PDB entry 2FFD | X-ray diffraction, 2.89 A resolution | chains A and C of the 5 polymer chains in the assembly

[Chain A]
Molecule: Fibrinogen alpha/alpha-E Chain
From: Homo sapiens
UniProtKB: P02671 (FIBA_HUMAN); residues 126-191 here correspond to UniProt positions 145-210 (UniProt number = residue number + 19)
Sequence (66 residues; row label = number of the first residue in the row):
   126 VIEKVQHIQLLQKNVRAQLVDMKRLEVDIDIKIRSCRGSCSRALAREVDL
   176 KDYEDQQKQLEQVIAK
Not modelled in the structure: 191

[Chain C]
Molecule: Fibrinogen gamma chain
From: Homo sapiens
UniProtKB: P02679 (FIBG_HUMAN); residues 96-406 here correspond to UniProt positions 122-432 (UniProt number = residue number + 26)
Sequence (311 residues; row label = number of the first residue in the row):
    96 YEASILTHDSSIRYLQEIYNSNNQKIVNLKEKVAQLEAQCQEPCKDTVQI
   146 HDITGKDCQDIANKGAKQSGLYFIKPLKANQQFLVYCEIDGSGNGWTVFQ
   196 KRLDGSVDFKKNWIQYKEGFGHLSPTGTTEFWLGNEKIHLISTQSAIPYA
   246 LRVELEDWNGRTSTADYAMFKVGPEADKYRLTYAYFAGGDAGDAFDGFDF
   296 GDDPSDKFFTSHNGMQFSTWDNDNDKFEGNCAEQDGSGWWMNKCHAGHLN
   346 GVYYQGGTYSKASTPNGYDNGIIWATWKTRWYSMKKTTMKIIPFNRLTIG
   396 EGQQHHLGGAK
Not modelled in the structure: 394-406
Curated features (UniProtKB/Swiss-Prot):
  - region: Thr374 to Glu396 (Gamma-chain polymerization, binding amino end of another fibrin alpha chain), Gly397 to Lys406 (Platelet aggregation and Staphylococcus clumping)
  - binding site (Ca(2+)): Asp318, Asp320, Phe322, Gly324
  - glycosylation: Asn308 (N-linked (GlcNAc...) asparagine)
  - cross-link: Gln398 (Isoglutamyl lysine isopeptide (Gln-Lys) (interchain with K-432)), Lys406 (Isoglutamyl lysine isopeptide (Lys-Gln) (interchain with Q-424))
Disulfides: Cys153-Cys182, Cys326-Cys339
Metal / ion sites: Ca2+: Asp318, Asp320, Phe322, Gly324

[Interface between chain A and chain C]
Disulfides between the chains: Cys161(A)-Cys135(C)
Contacting residue pairs (30):
  Lys129(A) with His103(C); Asp104(C)
  His132(A) with Ile107(C); Gln111(C), hydrogen bond
  Ile133(A) with Ile107(C), hydrophobic
  Leu136(A) with Leu110(C), hydrophobic; Gln111(C)
  Asn139(A) with Tyr114(C)
  Gln143(A) with Tyr114(C); Asn117(C); Asn118(C); Ile121(C)
  Asp146(A) with Ile121(C); Lys125(C), salt bridge
  Met147(A) with Ile121(C), hydrophobic
  Leu150(A) with Leu124(C), hydrophobic; Lys125(C)
  Asp153(A) with Val128(C)
  Ile154(A) with Val128(C), hydrophobic
  Lys157(A) with Val128(C); Glu132(C), salt bridge
  Ser160(A) with Cys135(C)
  Cys161(A) with Leu131(C), hydrophobic; Cys135(C), disulfide
  Gly163(A) with Pro138(C); Cys139(C), hydrogen bond (backbone-side chain)
  Ser164(A) with Cys135(C), hydrogen bond (side chain-backbone); Gln136(C); Glu137(C)
  Cys165(A) with Cys135(C), hydrophobic
Other interface residues (no listed pair), chain A (18 interface residues in all): Ile158
Other interface residues (no listed pair), chain C (20 interface residues in all): Gln134

[Summary]
The interface between chain A and chain C involves 18 residues on one side and 20 on the other, with 1
disulfide bond, 3 hydrogen bonds and 2 salt bridges. Among the polar pairs are Asp146(A)-Lys125(C),
Lys157(A)-Glu132(C) and His132(A)-Gln111(C).
Chain A is Fibrinogen alpha/alpha-E Chain and chain C is Fibrinogen gamma chain, both from Homo sapiens; the
structure, Fibrinogen Fragment D with "A" knob peptide mimic GPRVVE, was determined by X-ray diffraction.
